PDB entry 8JG9 | electron microscopy, 3.82 A resolution | chains A and F of the 8 polymer chains in the assembly

== Chain A ==
Name: CRISPR-associated endonuclease Cas9
Source organism: Staphylococcus aureus
Notes: EC 3.1.-.-
Reference sequence: J7RUA5 (CAS9_STAAU); residues 1-1053 here = UniProt positions 1-1053
Chain sequence (1053 residues; each row starts with the number of its first residue):
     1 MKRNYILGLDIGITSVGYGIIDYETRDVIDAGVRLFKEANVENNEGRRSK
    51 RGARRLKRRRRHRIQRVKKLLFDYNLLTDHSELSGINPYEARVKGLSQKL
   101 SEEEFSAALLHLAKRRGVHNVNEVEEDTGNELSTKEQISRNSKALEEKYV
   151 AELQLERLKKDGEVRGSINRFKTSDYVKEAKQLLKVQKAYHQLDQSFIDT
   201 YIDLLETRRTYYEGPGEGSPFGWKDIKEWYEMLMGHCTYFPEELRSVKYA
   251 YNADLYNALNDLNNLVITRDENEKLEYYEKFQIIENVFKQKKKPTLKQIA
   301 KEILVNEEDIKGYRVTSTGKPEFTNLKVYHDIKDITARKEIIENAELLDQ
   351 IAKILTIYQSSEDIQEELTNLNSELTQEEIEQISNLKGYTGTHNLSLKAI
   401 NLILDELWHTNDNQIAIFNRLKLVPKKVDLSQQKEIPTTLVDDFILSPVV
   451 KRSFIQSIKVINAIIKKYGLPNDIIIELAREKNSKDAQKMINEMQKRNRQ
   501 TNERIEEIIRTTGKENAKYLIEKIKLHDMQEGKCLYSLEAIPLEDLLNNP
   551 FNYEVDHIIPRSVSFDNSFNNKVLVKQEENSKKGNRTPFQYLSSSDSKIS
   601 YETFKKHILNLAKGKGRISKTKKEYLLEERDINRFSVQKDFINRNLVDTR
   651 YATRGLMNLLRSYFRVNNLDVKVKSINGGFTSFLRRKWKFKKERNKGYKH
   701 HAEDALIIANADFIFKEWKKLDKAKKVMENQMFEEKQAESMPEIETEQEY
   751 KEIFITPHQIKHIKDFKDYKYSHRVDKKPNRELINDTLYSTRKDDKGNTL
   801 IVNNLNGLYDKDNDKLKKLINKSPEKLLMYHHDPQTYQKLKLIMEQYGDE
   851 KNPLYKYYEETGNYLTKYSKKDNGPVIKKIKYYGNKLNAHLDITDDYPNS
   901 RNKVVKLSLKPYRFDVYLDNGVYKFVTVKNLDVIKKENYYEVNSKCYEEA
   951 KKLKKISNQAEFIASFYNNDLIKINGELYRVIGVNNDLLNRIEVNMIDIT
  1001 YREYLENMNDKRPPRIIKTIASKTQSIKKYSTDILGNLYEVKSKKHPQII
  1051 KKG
Disordered / not traced: 731-742
Curated features (UniProtKB/Swiss-Prot):
  - region (PAM substrate-binding): Y882 to A889, N985 to E993
  - active site: D10 (For RuvC-like nuclease domain), H557 (Proton acceptor for HNH nuclease domain)
  - binding site (Mg(2+)): D10, E477, E481, H701
  - binding site (RNA): Y789

== Chain F ==
Name: AcrIIA15
Source organism: Staphylococcus delphini
Chain sequence (171 residues; numbered 0 to 170; the number before each row is that of its first residue; numbering starts at 0):
     0 SMRKTIERLLNSELSSNSIAVRTGVSQAVISKLRNGKKELGNLTLNSAEK
    50 LFEYQKEMEKVDTWIVYRGRTADMNKSYIAEGSTYEEVYNNFVDKYGYDV
   100 LDEDIYEIQLLKKNGENLDDYDVDSDGINNYDKLDEFRESDYVDLEDYDY
   150 RELFENSSSQVYYHEFEITHE
What the authors report for this chain:
  - mutagenesis - R2A, S25A, Q26A: decreased binding to DNA
  - mutagenesis - K31A, K37A, L44A: abolished binding to DNA
  - mutagenesis - R2A/L44A, L44A: abolished binding to another copy of this molecule

== Chain A / chain F interface ==
Residue-residue contacts (8):
  I508(A) - M1(F)  hydrophobic
  I508(A) - K3(F)
  T511(A) - K3(F)
  T511(A) - T4(F)
  T511(A) - E58(F)
  P542(A) - E6(F)
  L543(A) - E6(F)  hydrogen bond (backbone-side chain)
  E544(A) - E6(F)
Also at the interface, not in a pair above, chain A (7 interface residues in all): E507, I541

== Summary ==
7 residues of chain A face 5 of chain F across their interface, with 1 hydrogen bond. Its one hydrogen-bonded
contact is L543(A)-E6(F). From the paper: R2A, S25A and Q26A of chain F reduce binding to DNA; K31A, K37A and
L44A of chain F abolish binding to DNA.
Here chain A is CRISPR-associated endonuclease Cas9 (Staphylococcus aureus) and chain F is AcrIIA15
(Staphylococcus delphini). Entry 8JG9 (Cryo-EM structure of the SaCas9-sgRNA-AcrIIA15-promoter DNA dimer) was
determined by electron microscopy (same publication as 8JFO, 8JFR, 8JFT and 8JFU).
